PDB entry 7L4V | X-ray diffraction, 1.75 A resolution | chains B and C of the 4 polymer chains in the assembly

== Chain B ==
Molecule: CCAAT/enhancer-binding protein beta
Source organism: Homo sapiens
UniProtKB: P17676 (CEBPB_HUMAN), isoform P17676-2; residues 269-344 here correspond to UniProt positions 246-321 (UniProt number = residue number - 23)
Amino-acid sequence (78 residues; row label = number of the first residue in the row):
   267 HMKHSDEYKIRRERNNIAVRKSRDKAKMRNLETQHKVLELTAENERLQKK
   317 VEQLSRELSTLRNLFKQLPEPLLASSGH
Disordered / not traced: 267, 337-344
Sequence notes: expression tag (267-268)
UniProt features mapped onto this chain:
  - region: Leu320, Leu327 (Leucine-zipper)
What the authors report for this chain:
  - binding site for DNA Strand 1 (chain C): Arg289
  - binding site for DNA Strand 2: Arg289
  - specificity-determining residues: Arg289

== Chain C ==
Molecule: DNA Strand 1
Sequence (16 nucleotides; row label = number of the first residue in the row):
     2 AGGATTGTGCAATATA

== Interface between chain B and chain C ==
Residue-residue contacts (12; chain B residue first):
  Lys269(B) - DA12(C)  salt bridge to the phosphate
  Tyr274(B) - DC11(C)  sugar contact
  Tyr274(B) - DA12(C)  hydrogen bond to the phosphate
  Arg278(B) - DC11(C)  salt bridge to the phosphate
  Arg278(B) - DA12(C)  hydrogen bond to the base
  Asn281(B) - DA12(C)  hydrogen bond to the base
  Asn281(B) - DA13(C)  base contact
  Asn282(B) - DG10(C)  sugar contact
  Asn282(B) - DC11(C)  hydrogen bond to the phosphate
  Val285(B) - DA12(C)  base contact
  Arg289(B) - DT9(C)  base contact
  Arg289(B) - DG10(C)  hydrogen bond to the base
Interface residues without a listed pair, chain B (8 interface residues in all): Arg286

== Summary ==
The interface between chain B and chain C involves 8 residues on one side and 5 on the other; the contacts
include 5 hydrogen bonds and 2 salt bridges. Among the polar pairs are Arg278(B)-DA12(C), Asn281(B)-DA12(C)
and Arg289(B)-DG10(C). From the paper: a binding site for DNA Strand 1 (chain C) at Arg289(B); a binding site
for DNA Strand 2 at Arg289(B).
Chain B is CCAAT/enhancer-binding protein beta (Homo sapiens) and chain C is DNA Strand 1; the structure,
C-terminal bZIP domain of human C/EBPbeta Bound to DNA with Consensus Recognition with GT Mismatch, was
determined by X-ray diffraction.
